PDB entry 8FAE | electron microscopy, 3.80 A resolution | chains C and A of the 6 polymer chains in the assembly

# Chain C (and A)
Molecule: Envelope glycoprotein gp120
Source organism: Human immunodeficiency virus 1
Notes: chain A of this document is another copy of the same molecule, construct and numbering; everything in this record applies to it too
UniProt: O40222 (O40222_9HIV1); the construct lacks a stretch of the UniProt sequence and is renumbered around it, so the offset changes along the chain: 32-146 = UniProt 31-145; 150-309 = UniProt 146-305; 312-321 = UniProt 306-315; 322-395 = UniProt 317-390; 2 more segments
Sequence (472 residues; row label = number of the first residue in the row; note: 5 numbers in that range are skipped by the numbering (no residue carries them; nothing is unmodelled there)):
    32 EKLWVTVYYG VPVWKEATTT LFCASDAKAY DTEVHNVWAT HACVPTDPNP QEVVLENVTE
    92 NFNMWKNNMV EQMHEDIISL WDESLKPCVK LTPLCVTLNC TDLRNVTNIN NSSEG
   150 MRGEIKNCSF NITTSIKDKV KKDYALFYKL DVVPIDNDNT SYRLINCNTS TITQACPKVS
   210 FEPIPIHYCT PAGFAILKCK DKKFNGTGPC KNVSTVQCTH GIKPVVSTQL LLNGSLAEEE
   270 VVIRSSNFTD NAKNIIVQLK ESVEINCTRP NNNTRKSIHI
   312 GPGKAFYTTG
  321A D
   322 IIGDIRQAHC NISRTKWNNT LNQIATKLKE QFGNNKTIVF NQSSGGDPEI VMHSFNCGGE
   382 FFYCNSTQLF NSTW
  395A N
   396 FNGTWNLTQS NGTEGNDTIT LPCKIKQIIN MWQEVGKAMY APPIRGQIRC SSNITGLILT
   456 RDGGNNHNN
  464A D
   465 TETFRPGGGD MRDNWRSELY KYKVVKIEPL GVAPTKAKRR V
Not modelled in the structure: 32, 140-143 (chain A: 140-143)
Construct notes: conflict Lys-33 (Asn32 in O40222), Lys-166 (Arg162 in O40222), Lys-178 (Arg174 in O40222), Lys-252 (Arg248 in O40222), Lys-315 (Arg309 in O40222), Lys-419 (Arg415 in O40222); engineered mutation Glu-114 (Gln113 in O40222)
Cystine bridges: Cys-54/Cys-74, Cys-119/Cys-205, Cys-126/Cys-196, Cys-131/Cys-157, Cys-218/Cys-247, Cys-228/Cys-239, Cys-296/Cys-331, Cys-378/Cys-445, Cys-385/Cys-418
Covalent attachments: N-acetylglucosamine (NAG) linked to Asn-88, Asn-130, Asn-156, Asn-160, Asn-197, Asn-234, Asn-241, Asn-262, Asn-276, Asn-295, Asn-301, Asn-332, Asn-339, Asn-362, Asn-386, Asn-392, Asn-397, Asn-401, Asn-448; glycan linked to Asn-188, Asn-356
Small-molecule neighbours: 83G (1-[(2R)-4-(benzenecarbonyl)-2-methylpiperazin-1-yl]-2-(4-methoxy-1H-pyrrolo[2,3-b]pyridin-3-yl)ethane-1,2-dione): Ile-109, Trp-112, Asp-113, Leu-116, Val-255, Ser-375, Phe-376, Asn-377, Phe-382, Tyr-384, Ile-424, Asn-425, Met-426, Trp-427, Lys-432, Ala-433, Met-434, Met-475
What the authors report for this chain:
  - post-translational modification sites: Asn-156, Asn-301, Asn-339, Asn-362

# How chain C and chain A interact
Pairs across the interface (22; chain C residue first):
  Thr-123(C) with Lys-166(A), hydrogen bond
  Pro-124(C) with Lys-166(A)
  Cys-126(C) with Ser-164(A); Ile-165(A); Lys-166(A), hydrogen bond (backbone-backbone)
  Val-127(C) with Asp-167(A)
  Thr-128(C) with Asp-167(A), hydrogen bond (backbone-side chain); Lys-168(A), hydrogen bond
  Arg-192(C) with Ile-165(A); Lys-168(A)
  Cys-196(C) with Ser-164(A); Pro-313(A)
  Asn-197(C) with Ser-164(A), hydrogen bond (backbone-side chain); Ile-165(A); His-308(A), hydrogen bond (backbone-side chain); Gly-312(A); Pro-313(A); Gly-314(A)
  Thr-198(C) with Pro-313(A); Gly-314(A), hydrogen bond (backbone-backbone)
  Ser-199(C) with Pro-313(A)
  Thr-200(C) with Pro-313(A)

# In short
The interface between chain C and chain A involves 11 residues on one side and 9 on the other; the contacts
include 7 hydrogen bonds. Among the polar pairs are Thr-123(C)/Lys-166(A), Thr-128(C)/Asp-167(A) and
Thr-128(C)/Lys-168(A). Chain C binds compound 83G. The paper reports modification sites Asn-156(C), Asn-301(C)
and Asn-339(C) among others.
Chain C and chain A are both Envelope glycoprotein gp120 (Human immunodeficiency virus 1); the structure,
Asymmetric structure of cleaved HIV-1 AE2 envelope glycoprotein trimer in styrene-maleic acid lipid
nanoparticles (AE2.1), was determined by electron microscopy together with 8FAD from the same study.
